8AD0 - chains A and B of the 6 polymer chains in the assembly; structure by X-ray diffraction, 3.11 A resolution.

[Chain A]
Molecule: Na(+)-translocating NADH-quinone reductase subunit A
Organism: Vibrio cholerae
Notes: EC 7.2.1.1
UniProt: A0A655PZA5 (A0A655PZA5_VIBCL); residues 1-446 here correspond to UniProt positions 17-462 (UniProt number = residue number + 16)
Chain sequence (468 residues; row label = number of the first residue in the row; numbers below 1 keep their minus sign (Met-21 is residue -21)):
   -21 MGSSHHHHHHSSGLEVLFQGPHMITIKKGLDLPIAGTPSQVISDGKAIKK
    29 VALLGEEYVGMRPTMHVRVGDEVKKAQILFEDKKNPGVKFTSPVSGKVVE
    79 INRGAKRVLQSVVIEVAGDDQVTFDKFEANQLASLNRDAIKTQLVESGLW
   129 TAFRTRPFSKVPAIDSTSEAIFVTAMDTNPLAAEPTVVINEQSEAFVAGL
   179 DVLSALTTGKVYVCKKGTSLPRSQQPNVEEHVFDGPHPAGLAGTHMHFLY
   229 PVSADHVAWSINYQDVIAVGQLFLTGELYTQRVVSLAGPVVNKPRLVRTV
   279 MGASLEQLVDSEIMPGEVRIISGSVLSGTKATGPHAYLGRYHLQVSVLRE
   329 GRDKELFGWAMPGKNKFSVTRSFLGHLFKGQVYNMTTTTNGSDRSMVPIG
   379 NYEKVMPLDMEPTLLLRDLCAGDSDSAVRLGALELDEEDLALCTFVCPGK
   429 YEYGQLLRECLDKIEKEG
Disordered / not traced: -21 to 0, 330-372
Differences from the reference sequence: initiating methionine (-21); expression tag (-20 to 0)

[Chain B]
Molecule: Na(+)-translocating NADH-quinone reductase subunit B
Organism: Vibrio cholerae
Notes: EC 7.2.1.1
UniProt: A0A085SSI3 (A0A085SSI3_VIBCL); residues 1-415 here = UniProt positions 1-415
Chain sequence (415 residues; numbered 1 to 415; the number before each row is that of its first residue):
     1 MGLKKFLEDIEHHFEPGGKHEKWFALYEAAATLFYTPGLVTKRSSHVRDS
    51 VDLKRIMIMVWLAVFPAMFWGMYNAGGQAIAALNHLYSGDQLAAIVAGNW
   101 HYWLTEMLGGTMSSDAGWGSKMLLGATYFLPIYATVFIVGGFWEVLFCMV
   151 RKHEVNEGFFVTSILFALIVPPTLPLWQAALGITFGVVVAKEVFGGTGRN
   201 FLNPALAGRAFLFFAYPAQISGDLVWTAADGYSGATALSQWAQGGAGALI
   251 NNATGQTITWMDAFIGNIPGSIGEVSTLALMIGAAFIVYMGIASWRIIGG
   301 VMIGMILLSTLFNVIGSDTNAMFNMPWHWHLVLGGFAFGMFFMATDPVSA
   351 SFTNSGKWAYGILIGVMCVLIRVVNPAYPEGMMLAILFANLFAPLFDHVV
   401 VERNIKRRLARYGKQ
Disordered / not traced: 1-30, 415
Glycans and other covalent adducts: flavin mononucleotide (FMN) linked to Thr236
Bound ions: Na+: Val275, Val332
Ligand contacts:
  - 1,2-Distearoyl-sn-glycerophosphoethanolamine (3PE): Trp295, Arg296, Leu307, Ser355, Trp358, Ala359, Ile362, Leu363, Val366
  - FMN (flavin mononucleotide), molecule 1: Ile169, Leu206, Arg209, Phe213, Trp226, Ala237, Leu238, Ser239, Ser271, Glu274, Gly334, Gly335, Phe338, Gly339, Met343, Pro379, Glu380, Gly381, Met382, Met383, Leu384
  - FMN, molecule 2: Phe213, Phe214, Pro217, Ala377, Tyr378
  - riboflavin (RBF): Ile56, Met57, Val60, Gly158, Val161, Thr162, Leu165, Lys191, Gly196, Thr197, Gly198, Arg199, Asn200, Leu202, Asn203, Pro204, Ala205, Ile292, Phe342, Met343, Thr345, Asp346, Pro347, Val348

[How chain A and chain B interact]
Residue-residue contacts - 75 pairs, chain A then chain B:
  Leu10(A) with Val47(B), hydrophobic
  Glu34(A) with Gly38(B); Leu39(B), hydrogen bond (side chain-backbone)
  Gly82(A) with Thr36(B)
  Ala83(A) with Thr36(B)
  Gln88(A) with Pro37(B), hydrogen bond (side chain-backbone)
  His225(A) with Tyr412(B)
  Phe226(A) with Lys414(B)
  Tyr228(A) with Arg411(B)
  Pro229(A) with Arg411(B), hydrogen bond (backbone-side chain); Tyr412(B), hydrophobic; Lys414(B)
  His234(A) with Arg411(B)
  Arg297(A) with Ser45(B); His46(B), hydrogen bond
  Ile299(A) with His46(B)
  Val303(A) with His46(B); Val47(B), hydrophobic
  Gly306(A) with Lys42(B); Arg43(B); His46(B), hydrogen bond (backbone-side chain)
  Thr307(A) with Lys42(B); Arg43(B)
  Lys308(A) with Lys42(B), hydrogen bond (backbone-backbone); His46(B)
  Thr310(A) with Lys42(B), hydrogen bond (backbone-side chain)
  His313(A) with Leu39(B); Lys42(B), hydrogen bond
  Leu326(A) with Val47(B), hydrophobic
  Ser373(A) with Arg199(B)
  Val375(A) with Pro347(B), hydrophobic
  Pro376(A) with Pro347(B); Phe352(B), hydrophobic
  Ile377(A) with Gly291(B)
  Glu381(A) with Phe352(B); Asn354(B)
  Asp387(A) with Asn404(B), hydrogen bond; Arg407(B), salt bridge; Arg408(B), hydrogen bond (backbone-side chain); Tyr412(B)
  Met388(A) with Asn404(B); Arg408(B)
  Glu389(A) with Thr353(B); Val400(B); Val401(B); Asn404(B)
  Thr391(A) with Phe352(B)
  Leu392(A) with Phe352(B), hydrophobic; Thr353(B); Val401(B), hydrophobic
  Arg395(A) with Phe352(B)
  Arg407(A) with Glu402(B), salt bridge; Ile405(B); Arg408(B), hydrogen bond (backbone-side chain)
  Leu408(A) with Val401(B), hydrophobic; Arg408(B), hydrogen bond (backbone-side chain)
  Gly409(A) with Arg408(B)
  Glu412(A) with Arg408(B), salt bridge; Tyr412(B), hydrogen bond
  Thr422(A) with Ser45(B); Arg48(B), hydrogen bond (backbone-side chain)
  Phe423(A) with Val47(B); Arg48(B); Asp49(B), hydrogen bond (backbone-backbone)
  Pro426(A) with Val51(B); Asp52(B); Leu53(B); Ile56(B), hydrophobic
  Lys428(A) with Arg48(B); Asp49(B), hydrogen bond (side chain-backbone); Val51(B), hydrogen bond (side chain-backbone)
  Tyr429(A) with Arg48(B), hydrogen bond (backbone-side chain)
  Glu430(A) with Ser45(B); Arg48(B), salt bridge
  Gln433(A) with Val40(B)
Other interface residues (no listed pair), chain A (51 interface residues in all): Lys6, Glu35, Leu304, Gly311, Pro312, Gly378, Glu415, Val424, Cys425, Gly427
Other interface residues (no listed pair), chain B (35 interface residues in all): Gly198, Ile292, Lys357

[Summary]
51 residues of chain A face 35 of chain B across their interface, with 18 hydrogen bonds and 4 salt bridges.
Polar contacts include Asp387(A)-Arg407(B), Arg407(A)-Glu402(B) and Glu412(A)-Arg408(B). Bound to chain B:
riboflavin, 1,2-Distearoyl-sn-glycerophosphoethanolamine and flavin mononucleotide. Covalently linked flavin
mononucleotide: at Thr236(B).
Chain A is Na(+)-translocating NADH-quinone reductase subunit A and chain B is Na(+)-translocating
NADH-quinone reductase subunit B, both from Vibrio cholerae; the structure, X-ray structure of Na+-NQR from
Vibrio cholerae in different conformation at 3.1 A, was determined by X-ray diffraction.
